PDB entry 8YHQ | electron microscopy, 2.42 A resolution | chains D and F of the 20 polymer chains in the assembly

Chain D:
Protein: quinol--cytochrome-c reductase
From: Saccharomyces cerevisiae
Notes: EC 7.1.1.8
Reference sequence: A0A5B9RH60 (A0A5B9RH60_YEASX); residues 62-309 here = UniProt positions 62-309
Chain sequence (248 residues; row label = number of the first residue in the row):
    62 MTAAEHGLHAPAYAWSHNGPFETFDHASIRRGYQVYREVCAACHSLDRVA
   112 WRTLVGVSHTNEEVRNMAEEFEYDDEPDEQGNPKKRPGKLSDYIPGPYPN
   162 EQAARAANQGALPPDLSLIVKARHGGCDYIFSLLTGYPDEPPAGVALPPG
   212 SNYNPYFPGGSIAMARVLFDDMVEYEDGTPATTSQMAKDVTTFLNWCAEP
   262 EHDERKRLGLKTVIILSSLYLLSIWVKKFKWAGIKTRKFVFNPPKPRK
Ion coordination: heme Fe near His105 (its only coordinating residue here)
Ligand contacts:
  - phosphatidic acid (7PH; (1R)-2-(dodecanoyloxy)-1-[(phosphonooxy)methyl]ethyl tetradecanoate): Leu269, Lys272, Thr273, Ile276, Leu277
  - heme (HEM): Val100, Cys101, Cys104, His105, Asn169, Leu173, Pro174, Pro175, Leu177, Ile180, Arg184, Tyr190, Ile191, Leu194, Leu195, Phe218, Ile223, Ala224, Met225, Val228, Leu229, Val251

Chain F:
Protein: QCR6 isoform 1
From: Saccharomyces cerevisiae
Reference sequence: A0A8H8ULB7 (A0A8H8ULB7_YEASX); residue numbers follow UniProt; this construct covers 73-147
Chain sequence (75 residues; each row starts with the number of its first residue):
    73 EVTDQLEDLREHFKNTEEGKALVHHYEECAERVKIQQQQPGYADLEHKED
   123 CVEEFFHLQHYLDTATAPRLFDKLK
Disordered / not traced: 73
Cystine bridges: Cys101-Cys123

Interface between chain D and chain F:
Pairs across the interface - 33 pairs, chain D then chain F:
  Ala64(D) - Phe128(F)
  Ala65(D) - Val124(F)  hydrophobic
  Leu69(D) - Gln131(F)
  Pro72(D) - Asp135(F)
  Pro72(D) - Ala139(F)  hydrophobic
  Ala73(D) - Ala139(F)
  Tyr74(D) - Ala139(F)
  Ala75(D) - Phe143(F)
  Trp76(D) - Phe143(F)  hydrophobic
  Arg92(D) - Lys147(F)
  Thr196(D) - Arg82(F)  hydrogen bond (backbone-side chain)
  Pro203(D) - Tyr98(F)
  Pro203(D) - Cys123(F)
  Ala204(D) - Ala102(F)  hydrophobic
  Ala204(D) - Asp122(F)
  Ala204(D) - Cys123(F)
  Gly205(D) - Asp122(F)
  Tyr214(D) - Val124(F)
  Pro216(D) - Phe127(F)  hydrophobic
  Pro216(D) - Phe128(F)  hydrophobic
  Tyr217(D) - Asp135(F)  hydrogen bond
  Thr243(D) - Val74(F)
  Thr243(D) - Thr75(F)
  Thr243(D) - Asp76(F)
  Thr243(D) - Gln77(F)  hydrogen bond
  Thr244(D) - Asp76(F)
  Ser245(D) - Asp76(F)  hydrogen bond
  Ser245(D) - Leu78(F)
  Ser245(D) - Leu146(F)
  Gln246(D) - Leu146(F)
  Gln246(D) - Lys147(F)  hydrogen bond (side chain-backbone)
  Lys249(D) - Phe143(F)
  Lys249(D) - Lys147(F)  hydrogen bond (side chain-backbone)
Also at the interface, not in a pair above, chain D (28 interface residues in all): Gly68, Phe192, Pro199, Val206, Asp231, Asp238, Thr240
Also at the interface, not in a pair above, chain F (22 interface residues in all): Val105, Gln109, Leu142

Overview:
The interface between chain D and chain F involves 28 residues on one side and 22 on the other; the contacts
include 6 hydrogen bonds. Among the polar pairs are Thr196(D)-Arg82(F), Tyr217(D)-Asp135(F) and
Thr243(D)-Gln77(F). Chain D binds heme and phosphatidic acid.
Here chain D is quinol--cytochrome-c reductase and chain F is QCR6 isoform 1, both from Saccharomyces
cerevisiae. Entry 8YHQ (Cryo-EM structure of Saccharomyces cerevisiae bc1 complex in pyraclostrobin-bound
state) was determined by electron microscopy, deposited together with 8YIN and 8ZMT.
